1GX5 - chain A; structure by X-ray diffraction, 1.70 A resolution.

[Chain A]
Name: RNA-directed RNA polymerase
From: Hepatitis C virus (ISOLATE BK)
Notes: EC 2.7.7.48; fragment: catalytic domain, residues 2420-2955
UniProtKB: P26663 (POLG_HCVBK); residues 1-536 here correspond to UniProt positions 2420-2955 (UniProt number = residue number + 2419)
Amino-acid sequence (536 residues; numbered 1 to 536; the number before each row is that of its first residue):
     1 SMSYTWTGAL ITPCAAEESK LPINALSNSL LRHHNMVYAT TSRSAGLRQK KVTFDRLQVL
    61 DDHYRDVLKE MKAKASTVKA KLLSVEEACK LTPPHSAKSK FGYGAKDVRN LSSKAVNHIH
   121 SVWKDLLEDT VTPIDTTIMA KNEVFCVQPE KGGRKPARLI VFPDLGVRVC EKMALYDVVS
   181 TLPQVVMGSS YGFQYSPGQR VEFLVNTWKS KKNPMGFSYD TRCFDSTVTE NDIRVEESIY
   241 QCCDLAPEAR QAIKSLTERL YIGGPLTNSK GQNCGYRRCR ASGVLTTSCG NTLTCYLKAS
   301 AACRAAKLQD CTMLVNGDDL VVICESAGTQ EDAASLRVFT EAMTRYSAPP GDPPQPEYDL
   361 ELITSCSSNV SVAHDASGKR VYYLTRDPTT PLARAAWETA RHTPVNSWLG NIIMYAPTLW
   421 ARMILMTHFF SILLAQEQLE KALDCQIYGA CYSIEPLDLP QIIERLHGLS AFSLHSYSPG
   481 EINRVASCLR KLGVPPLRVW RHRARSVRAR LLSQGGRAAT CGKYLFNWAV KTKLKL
Unresolved in the structure: 532-536
Modified positions: Mse-2, Mse-36, Mse-71, Mse-139, Mse-173, Mse-187, Mse-215, Mse-313, Mse-343, Mse-414, Mse-423, Mse-426 (selenomethionine; parent Met)
Bound ions: Mn2+ site 1: Thr-221 (together with GTP); Mn2+ site 2: Asp-318, Asp-319 (together with GTP)
Small-molecule neighbours:
  - GTP (guanosine-5'-triphosphate), molecule 1: Arg-32, His-33, Arg-490, Gly-493, Val-494, Pro-495, Pro-496, Val-499, Arg-503
  - GTP, molecule 2: Arg-48, Lys-51, Asp-220, Thr-221, Arg-222, Cys-223, Phe-224, Asp-318
Swiss-Prot annotation at these positions:
  - binding site (Mg(2+)): Asp-220, Asp-318, Asp-319
  - modified residue (Phosphoserine): Ser-29, Ser-42
What the authors report for this chain:
  - binding site for GTP: Ser-29, Arg-32, Pro-495, Pro-496, Val-499, Arg-503
  - specificity-determining residues: Arg-32
  - conformationally variable residues (order/disorder transition): Arg-32
  - Mn2+ coordination: Asp-220, Asp-318, Asp-319

[Summary]
Chain A binds GTP. Asp-318 and Asp-319 coordinate Mn2+ site 2. Curated annotation (UniProt) lists 3
Mg2+-binding residues. From the paper: a binding site for GTP at Ser-29, Arg-32 and Pro-495 among others; Mn2+
coordination by Asp-220, Asp-318 and Asp-319.
Chain A is RNA-directed RNA polymerase (Hepatitis C virus (ISOLATE BK)); the structure, Hepatitis C Virus RNA
Polymerase in Complex with GTP and Manganese, was determined by X-ray diffraction together with 1GX6 from the
same study.
